Entry 8JLY (X-ray diffraction, 1.29 A resolution); this record covers chains A and B.

Chain A:
Protein: Nanobody
Source organism: Camelus dromedarius
Notes: antibody fragment or engineered binder
Chain sequence (130 residues; each row starts with the number of its first residue):
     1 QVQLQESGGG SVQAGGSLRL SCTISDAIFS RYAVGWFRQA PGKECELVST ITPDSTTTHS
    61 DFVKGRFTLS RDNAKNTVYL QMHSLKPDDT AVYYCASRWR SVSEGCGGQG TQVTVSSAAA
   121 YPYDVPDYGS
Unresolved in the structure: 1-8, 119-130
Disulfides: Cys22-Cys95, Cys45-Cys106

Chain B:
Protein: alpha-synuclein peptide
UniProtKB: P37840 (SYUA_HUMAN); residues -2 to 11 here correspond to UniProt positions 43-56 (UniProt number = residue number + 45)
Chain sequence (14 residues; numbered -2 to 11; the number before each row is that of its first residue; numbers below 1 keep their minus sign (Lys-2 is residue -2)):
    -2 KTKEGVVHGV ATVA
Unresolved in the structure: -2 to 1
Swiss-Prot annotation at these positions:
  - binding site (Cu cation): His5

Chain A / chain B interface:
Residue-residue contacts (37):
  Gly9(A) with Val10(B)
  Gly10(A) with Val10(B)
  Arg19(A) with Val10(B); Ala11(B), hydrogen bond (backbone-backbone)
  Leu20(A) with Thr9(B); Val10(B), hydrophobic
  Ser21(A) with Val7(B); Ala8(B); Thr9(B), hydrogen bond (backbone-backbone); Ala11(B)
  Cys22(A) with Val7(B)
  Thr23(A) with Gly6(B); Val7(B), hydrogen bond (backbone-backbone)
  Ile24(A) with Val4(B); Gly6(B)
  Ile28(A) with Val4(B), hydrophobic
  Trp36(A) with Ala8(B), hydrophobic
  Tyr93(A) with Ala8(B)
  Cys95(A) with His5(B); Gly6(B), hydrogen bond (backbone-backbone)
  Ala96(A) with Val3(B), hydrophobic; Val4(B); His5(B)
  Ser97(A) with Val3(B); Val4(B), hydrogen bond (backbone-backbone)
  Arg98(A) with Gly2(B), hydrogen bond (side chain-backbone); Val3(B), hydrogen bond (backbone-backbone); Val4(B)
  Trp99(A) with Val3(B), hydrophobic
  Glu104(A) with Val3(B); His5(B)
  Gly107(A) with His5(B)
  Gly108(A) with His5(B), hydrogen bond (backbone-side chain)
  Gln109(A) with Gly6(B); Val7(B); Ala8(B)
  Thr111(A) with Ala8(B)
Interface residues without a listed pair, chain A (26 interface residues in all): Leu18, Ser25, Tyr79, Tyr94, Gly110
Interface features reported in the paper:
  - pairs named by the authors: Ser21(A)-Thr9(B) (water-mediated contact), Arg98(A)-Gly2(B)
  - epitope / paratope residues, chain B: Val3(B)
  - interface residues, chain B: Val7(B)

Overview:
Chain A and chain B form an interface of 26 and 10 residues respectively; the contacts include 8 hydrogen
bonds. Polar contacts include Arg98(A)-Gly2(B), Gly108(A)-His5(B) and Arg19(A)-Ala11(B). The authors report a
water-mediated contact between Ser21(A) and Thr9(B); a contact between Arg98(A) and Gly2(B). From the paper:
the epitope/paratope residue Val3(B); the interface residue Val7(B).
Here chain A is Nanobody (Camelus dromedarius) and chain B is alpha-synuclein peptide. Entry 8JLY (Structure
of nanobody in complex with alpha-synuclein peptide) was determined by X-ray diffraction, deposited together
with 8JJV.
